5F88 - chains A and E of the 3 polymer chains in the assembly; structure by X-ray diffraction, 2.48 A resolution.

Chain A:
Molecule: Cetuximab Fab light chain
Organism: Mus MUSCULUS, homo sapiens
Notes: antibody fragment or engineered binder
Chain sequence (213 residues; numbered 1 to 213; the number before each row is that of its first residue):
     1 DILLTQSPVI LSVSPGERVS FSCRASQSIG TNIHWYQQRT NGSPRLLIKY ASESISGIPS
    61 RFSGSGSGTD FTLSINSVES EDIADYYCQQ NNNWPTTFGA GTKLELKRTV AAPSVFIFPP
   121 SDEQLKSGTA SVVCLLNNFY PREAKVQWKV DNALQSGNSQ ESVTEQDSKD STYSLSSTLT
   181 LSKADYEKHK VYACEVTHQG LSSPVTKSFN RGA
Disulfide bonds: Cys-23/Cys-88, Cys-134/Cys-194

Chain E:
Molecule: L5Y meditope
Chain sequence (12 residues; each row starts with the number of its first residue):
     1 CQFDYSTRRL KC
Disulfide bonds: Cys-1/Cys-12

Interface between chain A and chain E:
Residue-residue contacts - 22 pairs, chain A then chain E:
  Val-9(A) / Cys-1(E)  hydrophobic
  Ile-10(A) / Cys-12(E)  hydrophobic
  Gln-38(A) / Phe-3(E)
  Gln-38(A) / Arg-8(E)
  Gln-38(A) / Arg-9(E)
  Arg-39(A) / Arg-9(E)
  Thr-40(A) / Thr-7(E)
  Thr-40(A) / Arg-9(E)  hydrogen bond
  Asn-41(A) / Ser-6(E)  hydrogen bond (side chain-backbone)
  Asn-41(A) / Thr-7(E)  hydrogen bond (backbone-backbone)
  Asn-41(A) / Arg-8(E)
  Gly-42(A) / Arg-8(E)  hydrogen bond (backbone-side chain)
  Ser-43(A) / Arg-8(E)  hydrogen bond
  Ala-84(A) / Arg-9(E)  hydrogen bond (backbone-side chain)
  Asp-85(A) / Arg-9(E)  salt bridge
  Asp-85(A) / Leu-10(E)  hydrogen bond (side chain-backbone)
  Tyr-87(A) / Leu-10(E)
  Ala-100(A) / Leu-10(E)
  Gly-101(A) / Leu-10(E)
  Lys-103(A) / Arg-9(E)
  Lys-103(A) / Leu-10(E)  hydrogen bond (side chain-backbone)
  Glu-165(A) / Arg-9(E)  salt bridge
Also at the interface, not in a pair above, chain A (18 interface residues in all): Ile-83, Thr-102, Arg-142
Also at the interface, not in a pair above, chain E (9 interface residues in all): Lys-11

Overview:
18 residues of chain A and 9 residues of chain E are in contact; the contacts include 8 hydrogen bonds and 2
salt bridges. Polar pairs include Asp-85(A)/Arg-9(E), Glu-165(A)/Arg-9(E) and Thr-40(A)/Arg-9(E).
Chain A is Cetuximab Fab light chain (Mus MUSCULUS, homo sapiens) and chain E is L5Y meditope; the structure,
Cetuximab Fab in complex with L5Y meditope variant, was determined by X-ray diffraction together with 5ETU,
5EUK, 5FF6, 5I2I, 5IOP, 5IR1 and 7 further entries from the same study.
